6PZ0 - chains A and B; structure by X-ray diffraction, 1.80 A resolution.

[Chain A (and B)]
Protein: iodotyrosine deiodinase
Organism: Thermotoga neapolitana DSM 4359
Notes: EC 1.21.1.1; chain B of this document is another copy of the same molecule, construct and numbering; everything in this record applies to it too
Reference sequence: B9K712 (B9K712_THENN); residues 1-186 here = UniProt positions 1-186
Amino-acid sequence (192 residues; each row starts with the number of its first residue):
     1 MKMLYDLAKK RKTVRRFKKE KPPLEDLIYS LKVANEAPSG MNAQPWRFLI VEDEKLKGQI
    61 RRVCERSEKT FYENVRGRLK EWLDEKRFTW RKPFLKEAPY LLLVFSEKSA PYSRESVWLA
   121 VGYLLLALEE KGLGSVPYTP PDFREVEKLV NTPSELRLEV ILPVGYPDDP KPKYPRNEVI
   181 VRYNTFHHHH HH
Disordered / not traced: 1, 187-192 (chain B: 1-2, 187-192)
Construct notes: expression tag (187-192)
Ligand contacts:
  - FMN (flavin mononucleotide), molecule 1: Arg11, Lys12, Thr13, Arg15, Trp82, Phe88, Trp118, Val136, Pro137, Tyr138, Thr139, Lys173, Tyr174, Arg176
  - FMN, molecule 2: Pro38, Ser39, Gly40, Met41, Asn42, Tyr112, Glu115, Ser116, Leu119
  - tyrosine (TYR), molecule 1: Ser39, Gly40, Met41, Tyr112
  - tyrosine (TYR), molecule 2: Glu68, Phe71, Tyr72, Leu79, Trp82, Leu83, Phe88, Thr89, Lys92, Tyr138, Thr139
Swiss-Prot annotation at these positions:
  - binding site (FMN): Arg11 to Arg15, Pro38, Ser39, Arg176
  - binding site (3-iodo-L-tyrosine): Met41, Glu68, Tyr72, Lys92
  - binding site (L-tyrosine): Met41, Glu68, Tyr72, Lys92
  - mutagenesis: Met41 (M41A: Decreases affinity to L-Tyrosine (Tyr) and slightly reduces affinity to 3-iodo-L-tyrosine (I-Tyr); M41F: Increases affinity to Tyr and decreases affinity to I-Tyr ...), Trp82 (W82A: Strongly reduces affinity for Tyr by more than more than 2600-fold and reduces affinity for I-Tyr by 18-fold; when associated with A-88 and A-112), Phe88 (F88A: Strongly reduces affinity for Tyr by more than more than 2600-fold and reduces affinity for I-Tyr by 18-fold; when associated with A-82 and A-112), Tyr112 (Y112A: No effect on binding to I-Tyr and Tyr. Strongly reduces affinity for Tyr by more than more than 2600-fold and reduces affinity for I-Tyr by 18-fold; when associated with A-82 and A-88)
From the paper describing this entry:
  - binding site for tyrosine: Met41, Glu68, Tyr72, Trp82, Phe88, Lys92, Tyr112
  - conformationally variable residues: Tyr112
  - mutagenesis - Y112A: unchanged binding to tyrosine
  - mutagenesis - M41A (3.6-fold), M41A/Y112A (2-fold), M41K (16-fold), W82A/F88A/Y112A (2600-fold): decreased binding to tyrosine
  - mutagenesis - M41F (5-fold): increased binding to tyrosine

[Interface between chain A and chain B]
Residue-residue contacts - 155 pairs, chain A then chain B:
  Met3(A) - Tyr29(B)
  Met3(A) - Glu130(B)
  Met3(A) - Lys131(B)
  Leu4(A) - Leu4(B)  hydrophobic
  Leu4(A) - Tyr29(B)  hydrogen bond (backbone-side chain)
  Leu4(A) - Val33(B)  hydrophobic
  Leu4(A) - Leu126(B)
  Leu4(A) - Ala127(B)
  Leu4(A) - Glu130(B)  hydrogen bond (backbone-side chain)
  Tyr5(A) - Tyr29(B)  hydrogen bond (backbone-side chain)
  Tyr5(A) - Lys32(B)
  Tyr5(A) - Val33(B)  hydrophobic
  Tyr5(A) - Glu36(B)
  Ala8(A) - Val33(B)  hydrophobic
  Ala8(A) - Glu36(B)
  Ala8(A) - Tyr123(B)  hydrophobic
  Lys9(A) - Glu36(B)
  Arg11(A) - Pro38(B)
  Arg11(A) - Tyr123(B)
  Leu24(A) - Tyr183(B)
  Ile28(A) - Val181(B)  hydrophobic
  Tyr29(A) - Met3(B)
  Tyr29(A) - Leu4(B)
  Tyr29(A) - Tyr5(B)  hydrogen bond (side chain-backbone)
  Leu31(A) - Val179(B)
  Leu31(A) - Val181(B)  hydrophobic
  Lys32(A) - Tyr5(B)
  Val33(A) - Tyr5(B)  hydrophobic
  Val33(A) - Ala8(B)
  Asn35(A) - Arg176(B)  hydrogen bond (backbone-side chain)
  Asn35(A) - Asn177(B)  hydrogen bond (side chain-backbone)
  Asn35(A) - Val179(B)
  Glu36(A) - Tyr5(B)
  Glu36(A) - Ala8(B)
  Glu36(A) - Lys9(B)
  Glu36(A) - Lys173(B)  salt bridge
  Glu36(A) - Arg176(B)  hydrogen bond (backbone-side chain)
  Ala37(A) - Arg176(B)  hydrogen bond (backbone-side chain)
  Pro38(A) - Arg11(B)
  Pro38(A) - Leu125(B)  hydrophobic
  Pro38(A) - Arg176(B)
  Met41(A) - Leu79(B)  hydrophobic
  Met41(A) - Trp82(B)  hydrogen bond (backbone-side chain)
  Met41(A) - Leu83(B)  hydrophobic
  Asn42(A) - Trp82(B)
  Asn42(A) - Tyr174(B)
  Asn42(A) - Pro175(B)  hydrogen bond (side chain-backbone)
  Asn42(A) - Arg176(B)  hydrogen bond
  Gln44(A) - Pro175(B)
  Gln44(A) - Arg176(B)
  Gln44(A) - Asn177(B)  hydrogen bond (side chain-backbone)
  Phe48(A) - Val179(B)  hydrophobic
  Phe48(A) - Val181(B)
  Phe48(A) - Arg182(B)  hydrogen bond (backbone-backbone)
  Leu49(A) - Arg182(B)
  Leu49(A) - Tyr183(B)
  Leu49(A) - Asn184(B)
  Leu49(A) - Thr185(B)
  Ile50(A) - Val181(B)  hydrophobic
  Ile50(A) - Arg182(B)  hydrogen bond (backbone-backbone)
  Ile50(A) - Tyr183(B)
  Ile50(A) - Asn184(B)  hydrogen bond (backbone-backbone)
  Val51(A) - Asn184(B)
  Glu52(A) - Asn184(B)  hydrogen bond (backbone-side chain)
  Asp53(A) - Asn184(B)  hydrogen bond (backbone-side chain)
  Leu56(A) - Asn184(B)
  Leu56(A) - Thr185(B)
  Arg78(A) - Met41(B)
  Arg78(A) - Ser109(B)
  Arg78(A) - Ala110(B)
  Leu79(A) - Met41(B)  hydrophobic
  Trp82(A) - Met41(B)  hydrogen bond (side chain-backbone)
  Trp82(A) - Asn42(B)
  Phe105(A) - Phe186(B)  hydrophobic
  Tyr112(A) - Thr139(B)  hydrogen bond
  Arg114(A) - Arg114(B)
  Arg114(A) - Glu115(B)  salt bridge
  Glu115(A) - Arg114(B)  salt bridge
  Glu115(A) - Trp118(B)
  Trp118(A) - Glu115(B)
  Trp118(A) - Trp118(B)  hydrophobic
  Trp118(A) - Leu119(B)
  Leu119(A) - Trp118(B)
  Leu119(A) - Val121(B)  hydrophobic
  Leu119(A) - Gly122(B)
  Leu119(A) - Leu125(B)  hydrophobic
  Val121(A) - Leu119(B)  hydrophobic
  Gly122(A) - Leu119(B)
  Gly122(A) - Tyr123(B)
  Tyr123(A) - Ala8(B)  hydrophobic
  Tyr123(A) - Arg11(B)
  Tyr123(A) - Gly122(B)
  Tyr123(A) - Leu126(B)  hydrophobic
  Leu125(A) - Pro38(B)  hydrophobic
  Leu125(A) - Leu119(B)  hydrophobic
  Leu126(A) - Leu4(B)
  Leu126(A) - Tyr123(B)  hydrophobic
  Leu126(A) - Leu126(B)  hydrophobic
  Ala127(A) - Leu4(B)
  Glu130(A) - Met3(B)
  Glu130(A) - Leu4(B)  hydrogen bond (side chain-backbone)
  Thr139(A) - Tyr112(B)
  Val150(A) - Asn184(B)
  Val150(A) - Thr185(B)
  Val150(A) - Phe186(B)  hydrogen bond (backbone-backbone)
  Asn151(A) - Thr185(B)
  Asn151(A) - Phe186(B)  hydrogen bond (side chain-backbone)
  Thr152(A) - Phe186(B)
  Pro153(A) - Phe186(B)
  Leu156(A) - Phe186(B)  hydrophobic
  Glu159(A) - Glu115(B)
  Lys173(A) - Glu36(B)  salt bridge
  Tyr174(A) - Asn42(B)
  Pro175(A) - Asn42(B)  hydrogen bond (backbone-side chain)
  Arg176(A) - Asn35(B)  hydrogen bond (side chain-backbone)
  Arg176(A) - Glu36(B)  hydrogen bond (side chain-backbone)
  Arg176(A) - Ala37(B)  hydrogen bond (side chain-backbone)
  Arg176(A) - Pro38(B)
  Arg176(A) - Asn42(B)  hydrogen bond
  Arg176(A) - Gln44(B)
  Asn177(A) - Asn35(B)  hydrogen bond (backbone-side chain)
  Asn177(A) - Gln44(B)  hydrogen bond (backbone-side chain)
  Val179(A) - Leu31(B)
  Val179(A) - Asn35(B)
  Val179(A) - Phe48(B)  hydrophobic
  Ile180(A) - Arg47(B)
  Ile180(A) - Phe48(B)  hydrogen bond (backbone-backbone)
  Val181(A) - Leu31(B)  hydrophobic
  Val181(A) - Phe48(B)
  Val181(A) - Ile50(B)  hydrophobic
  Arg182(A) - Phe48(B)  hydrogen bond (backbone-backbone)
  Arg182(A) - Leu49(B)
  Arg182(A) - Ile50(B)  hydrogen bond (backbone-backbone)
  Tyr183(A) - Leu24(B)
  Tyr183(A) - Ile28(B)
  Tyr183(A) - Leu49(B)
  Tyr183(A) - Ile50(B)
  Tyr183(A) - Glu52(B)
  Asn184(A) - Leu49(B)
  Asn184(A) - Ile50(B)  hydrogen bond (backbone-backbone)
  Asn184(A) - Val51(B)
  Asn184(A) - Glu52(B)  hydrogen bond (side chain-backbone)
  Asn184(A) - Asp53(B)  hydrogen bond (side chain-backbone)
  Asn184(A) - Leu56(B)
  Asn184(A) - Val150(B)
  Thr185(A) - Leu49(B)
  Thr185(A) - Leu56(B)
  Thr185(A) - Val150(B)
  Thr185(A) - Asn151(B)
  Phe186(A) - Phe105(B)  hydrophobic
  Phe186(A) - Val150(B)  hydrogen bond (backbone-backbone)
  Phe186(A) - Asn151(B)  hydrogen bond (backbone-side chain)
  Phe186(A) - Thr152(B)
  Phe186(A) - Pro153(B)
  Phe186(A) - Leu156(B)  hydrophobic
Interface residues without a listed pair, chain A (68 interface residues in all): Lys2, Leu7, Arg47, Pro111, Leu149, Glu178
Interface residues without a listed pair, chain B (69 interface residues in all): Leu7, Pro111, Leu149, Glu178, Ile180

[Summary]
68 residues of chain A and 69 residues of chain B are in contact, with 37 hydrogen bonds and 4 salt bridges.
Among the polar pairs are Glu36(A)-Lys173(B), Arg114(A)-Glu115(B) and Leu4(A)-Tyr29(B). The paper reports a
binding site for tyrosine at Met41(A), Glu68(A) and Tyr72(A) among others; M41A, M41A/Y112A and M41K of chain
A, among others, reduce binding to tyrosine; 6 substitutions were tested in all.
Chain A and chain B are both iodotyrosine deiodinase (Thermotoga neapolitana DSM 4359); the structure, Crystal
structure of oxidized iodotyrosine deiodinase (IYD) bound to FMN and L-Tyrosine, was determined by X-ray
diffraction (same publication as 6Q1L).
